PDB entry 4NRL | X-ray diffraction, 2.72 A resolution | chains C and E of the 6 polymer chains in the assembly

# Chain C (and E)
Protein: Hemagglutinin HA1 chain
Source organism: Influenza B virus
Notes: chain E of this document is another copy of the same molecule, construct and numbering; everything in this record applies to it too
UniProtKB: P03460 (HEMA_INBLE); residues 1-346 here correspond to UniProt positions 16-361 (UniProt number = residue number + 15)
Sequence (346 residues; row label = number of the first residue in the row):
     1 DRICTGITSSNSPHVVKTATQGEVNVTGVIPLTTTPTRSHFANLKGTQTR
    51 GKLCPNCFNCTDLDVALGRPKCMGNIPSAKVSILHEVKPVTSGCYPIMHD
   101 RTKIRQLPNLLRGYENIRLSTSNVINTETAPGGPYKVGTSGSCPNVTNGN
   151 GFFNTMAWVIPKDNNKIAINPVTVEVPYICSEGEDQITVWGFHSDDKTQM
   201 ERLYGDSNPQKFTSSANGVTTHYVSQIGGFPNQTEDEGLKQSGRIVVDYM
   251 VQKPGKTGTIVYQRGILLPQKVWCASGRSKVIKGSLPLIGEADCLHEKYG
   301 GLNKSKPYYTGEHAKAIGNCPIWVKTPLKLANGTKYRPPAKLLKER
Not modelled in the structure: 342-346
Sequence notes: conflict Arg38 (Lys53 in P03460), Ile76 (Thr91 in P03460), Val90 (Ala105 in P03460), Thr147 (Ala162 in P03460), Ile167 (Thr182 in P03460); engineered mutation Tyr95 (Phe110 in P03460)
Cystine bridges: Cys54-Cys57, Cys60-Cys72, Cys94-Cys143, Cys180-Cys274, Cys294-Cys320
Covalent attachments: N-acetylglucosamine (NAG) linked to Asn25, Asn145, Asn232, Asn303, Asn332
Swiss-Prot annotation at these positions:
  - site: Arg346 (Cleavage)
  - glycosylation (N-linked (GlcNAc...) asparagine): Asn25, Asn59, Asn165, Asn232, Asn303, Asn332

# How chain C and chain E interact
Residue-residue contacts (19):
  Lys88(C) with Pro254(E)
  Asp100(C) with Lys256(E)
  Arg101(C) with Thr173(E); Glu175(E), salt bridge; Ser215(E), hydrogen bond (backbone-side chain); Thr259(E)
  Lys103(C) with Gly218(E)
  Asn208(C) with Asn170(E)
  Pro209(C) with Asn170(E); Pro171(E)
  Thr221(C) with Thr220(E)
  His222(C) with Thr213(E); Thr220(E), hydrogen bond (backbone-side chain); His222(E)
  Tyr223(C) with Thr220(E)
  Val224(C) with Val261(E), hydrophobic
  Ser225(C) with Thr173(E)
  Gln226(C) with Thr173(E)
  Pro231(C) with Glu175(E)
Also at the interface, not in a pair above, chain C (15 interface residues in all): Thr102, Lys211
Also at the interface, not in a pair above, chain E (14 interface residues in all): Lys211

# In short
The interface between chain C and chain E involves 15 residues on one side and 14 on the other; the contacts
include 2 hydrogen bonds and 1 salt bridge. Polar contacts include Arg101(C)-Glu175(E), Arg101(C)-Ser215(E)
and His222(C)-Thr220(E).
Both chains are Hemagglutinin HA1 chain (Influenza B virus). Entry 4NRL (Structure of hemagglutinin with F95Y
mutation of influenza virus B/Lee/40) was determined by X-ray diffraction, deposited together with 4NRJ and
4NRK.
